PDB entry 9N5E | X-ray diffraction, 3.75 A resolution | chains A and B of the 13 polymer chains in the assembly

[Chain A]
Molecule: DNA-directed RNA polymerase II subunit RPB1
Organism: Saccharomyces cerevisiae S288C
Notes: EC 2.7.7.6
Reference sequence: P04050 (RPB1_YEAST); residue numbers follow UniProt; this construct covers 1-1733
Chain sequence (1733 residues; each row starts with the number of its first residue):
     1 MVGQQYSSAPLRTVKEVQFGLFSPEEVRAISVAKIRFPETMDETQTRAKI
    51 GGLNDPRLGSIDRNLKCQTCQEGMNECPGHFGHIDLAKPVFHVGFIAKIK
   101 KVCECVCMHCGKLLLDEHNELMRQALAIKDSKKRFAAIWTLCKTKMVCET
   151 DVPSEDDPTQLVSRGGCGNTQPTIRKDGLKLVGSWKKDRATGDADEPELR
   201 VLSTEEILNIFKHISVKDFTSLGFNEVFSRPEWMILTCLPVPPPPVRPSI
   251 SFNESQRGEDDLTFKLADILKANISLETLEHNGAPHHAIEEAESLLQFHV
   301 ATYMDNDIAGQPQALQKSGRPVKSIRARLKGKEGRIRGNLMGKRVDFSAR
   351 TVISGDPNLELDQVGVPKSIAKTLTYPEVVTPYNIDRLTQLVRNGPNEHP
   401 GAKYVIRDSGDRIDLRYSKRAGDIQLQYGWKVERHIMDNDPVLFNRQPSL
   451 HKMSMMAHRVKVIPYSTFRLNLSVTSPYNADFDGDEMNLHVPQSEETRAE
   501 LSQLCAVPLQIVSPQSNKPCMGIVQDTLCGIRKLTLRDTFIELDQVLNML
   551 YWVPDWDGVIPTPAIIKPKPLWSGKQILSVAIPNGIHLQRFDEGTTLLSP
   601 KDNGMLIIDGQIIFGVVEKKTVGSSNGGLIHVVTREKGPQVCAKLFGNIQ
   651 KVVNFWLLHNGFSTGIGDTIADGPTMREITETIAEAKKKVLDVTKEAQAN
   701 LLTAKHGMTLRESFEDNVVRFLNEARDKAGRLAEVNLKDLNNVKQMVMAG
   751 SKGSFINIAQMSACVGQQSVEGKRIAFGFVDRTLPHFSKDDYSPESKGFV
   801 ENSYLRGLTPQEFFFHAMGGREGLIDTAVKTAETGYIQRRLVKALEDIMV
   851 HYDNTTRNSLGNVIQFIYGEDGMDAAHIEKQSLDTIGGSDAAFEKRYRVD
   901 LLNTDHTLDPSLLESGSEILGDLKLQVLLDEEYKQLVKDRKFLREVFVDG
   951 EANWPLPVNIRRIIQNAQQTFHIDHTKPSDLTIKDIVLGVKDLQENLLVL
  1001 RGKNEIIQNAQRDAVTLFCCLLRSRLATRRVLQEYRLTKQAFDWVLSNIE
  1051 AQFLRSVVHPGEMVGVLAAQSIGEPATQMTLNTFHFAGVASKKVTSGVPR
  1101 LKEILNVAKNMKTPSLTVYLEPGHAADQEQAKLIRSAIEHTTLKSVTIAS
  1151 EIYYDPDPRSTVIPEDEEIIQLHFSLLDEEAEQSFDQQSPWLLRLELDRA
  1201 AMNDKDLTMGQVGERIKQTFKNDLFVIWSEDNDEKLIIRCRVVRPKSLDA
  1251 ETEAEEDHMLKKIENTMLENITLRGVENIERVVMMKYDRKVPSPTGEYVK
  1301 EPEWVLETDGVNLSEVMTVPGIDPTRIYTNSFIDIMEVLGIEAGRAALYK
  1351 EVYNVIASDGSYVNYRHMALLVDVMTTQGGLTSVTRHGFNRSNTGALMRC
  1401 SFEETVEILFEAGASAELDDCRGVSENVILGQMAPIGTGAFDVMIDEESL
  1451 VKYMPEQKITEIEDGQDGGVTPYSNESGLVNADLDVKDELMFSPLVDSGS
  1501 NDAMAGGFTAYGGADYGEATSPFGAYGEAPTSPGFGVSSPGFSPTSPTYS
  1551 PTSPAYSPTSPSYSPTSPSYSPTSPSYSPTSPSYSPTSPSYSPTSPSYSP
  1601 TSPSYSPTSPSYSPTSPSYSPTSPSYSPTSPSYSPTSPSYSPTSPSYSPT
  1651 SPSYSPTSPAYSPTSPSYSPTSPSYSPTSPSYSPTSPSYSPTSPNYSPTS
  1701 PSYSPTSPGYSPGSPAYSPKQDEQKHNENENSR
Unresolved in the structure: 1-2, 154-160, 187-198, 250-256, 1082-1091, 1177-1186, 1244-1256, 1447-1733
Ion coordination: Zn2+ site 1: Cys67, Cys70, Cys77, His80; Zn2+ site 2 near Cys110 (its only coordinating residue here); Mg2+: Asp483, Asp485 (shared with 1 residue of chain R)
Residues lining bound ligands: AMP-CPP (APC; diphosphomethylphosphonic acid adenosyl ester): Arg446, Pro448, Asn479, Lys752
Curated features (UniProtKB/Swiss-Prot):
  - region: Pro248 to Asp260 (Lid loop), Asn306 to Lys323 (Rudder loop), Pro810 to Glu822 (Bridging helix)
  - binding site (Zn(2+)): Cys67, Cys70, Cys77, His80, Cys107, Cys110, Cys148, Cys167
  - binding site (Mg(2+)): Asp481, Asp483, Asp485
  - modified residue: Thr1471 (Phosphothreonine)
  - cross-link (Glycyl lysine isopeptide (Lys-Gly)): Lys695 (interchain with G-Cter in ubiquitin), Lys1246 (interchain with G-Cter in ubiquitin), Lys1350 (interchain with G-Cter in ubiquitin)
  - natural variant: Ser1653 to Pro1659 (deletion: In strain: A364A)
  - mutagenesis: Lys1246 (K1246R: Impairs ubiquitination during transcription stress)

[Chain B]
Molecule: DNA-directed RNA polymerase II subunit RPB2
Organism: Saccharomyces cerevisiae S288C
Notes: EC 2.7.7.6
Reference sequence: P08518 (RPB2_YEAST); residues 1-1224 here = UniProt positions 1-1224
Chain sequence (1224 residues; row label = number of the first residue in the row):
     1 MSDLANSEKYYDEDPYGFEDESAPITAEDSWAVISAFFREKGLVSQQLDS
    51 FNQFVDYTLQDIICEDSTLILEQLAQHTTESDNISRKYEISFGKIYVTKP
   101 MVNESDGVTHALYPQEARLRNLTYSSGLFVDVKKRTYEAIDVPGRELKYE
   151 LIAEESEDDSESGKVFIGRLPIMLRSKNCYLSEATESDLYKLKECPFDMG
   201 GYFIINGSEKVLIAQERSAGNIVQVFKKAAPSPISHVAEIRSALEKGSRF
   251 ISTLQVKLYGREGSSARTIKATLPYIKQDIPIVIIFRALGIIPDGEILEH
   301 ICYDVNDWQMLEMLKPCVEDGFVIQDRETALDFIGRRGTALGIKKEKRIQ
   351 YAKDILQKEFLPHITQLEGFESRKAFFLGYMINRLLLCALDRKDQDDRDH
   401 FGKKRLDLAGPLLAQLFKTLFKKLTKDIFRYMQRTVEEAHDFNMKLAINA
   451 KTITSGLKYALATGNWGEQKKAMSSRAGVSQVLNRYTYSSTLSHLRRTNT
   501 PIGRDGKLAKPRQLHNTHWGLVCPAETPEGQACGLVKNLSLMSCISVGTD
   551 PMPIITFLSEWGMEPLEDYVPHQSPDATRVFVNGVWHGVHRNPARLMETL
   601 RTLRRKGDINPEVSMIRDIREKELKIFTDAGRVYRPLFIVEDDESLGHKE
   651 LKVRKGHIAKLMATEYQDIEGGFEDVEEYTWSSLLNEGLVEYIDAEEEES
   701 ILIAMQPEDLEPAEANEENDLDVDPAKRIRVSHHATTFTHCEIHPSMILG
   751 VAASIIPFPDHNQSPRNTYQSAMGKQAMGVFLTNYNVRMDTMANILYYPQ
   801 KPLGTTRAMEYLKFRELPAGQNAIVAIACYSGYNQEDSMIMNQSSIDRGL
   851 FRSLFFRSYMDQEKKYGMSITETFEKPQRTNTLRMKHGTYDKLDDDGLIA
   901 PGVRVSGEDVIIGKTTPISPDEEELGQRTAYHSKRDASTPLRSTENGIVD
   951 QVLVTTNQDGLKFVKVRVRTTKIPQIGDKFASRHGQKGTIGITYRREDMP
  1001 FTAEGIVPDLIINPHAIPSRMTVAHLIECLLSKVAALSGNEGDASPFTDI
  1051 TVEGISKLLREHGYQSRGFEVMYNGHTGKKLMAQIFFGPTYYQRLRHMVD
  1101 DKIHARARGPMQVLTRQPVEGRSRDGGLRFGEMERDCMIAHGAASFLKER
  1151 LMEASDAFRVHICGICGLMTVIAKLNHNQFECKGCDNKIDIYQIHIPYAA
  1201 KLLFQELMAMNITPRLYTDRSRDF
Unresolved in the structure: 1-19, 74-85, 139-161, 338-344, 439-445, 503-508, 644-646, 669-675, 715-720, 920-929, 1222-1224
Ion coordination: Zn2+: Cys1163, Cys1166, Cys1182, Cys1185
Residues lining bound ligands: AMP-CPP (APC; diphosphomethylphosphonic acid adenosyl ester): Arg766, Ser1019, Arg1020

[Chain A / chain B interface]
Contacting residue pairs (372):
  Gln4(A) - Phe1158(B)
  Gln4(A) - Arg1159(B)
  Gln5(A) - Arg1159(B)  hydrogen bond (backbone-side chain)
  Gln5(A) - Leu1175(B)
  Ser7(A) - His1161(B)  hydrogen bond
  Ser7(A) - Leu1175(B)
  Ser7(A) - Phe1180(B)
  Ser7(A) - Gln1193(B)  hydrogen bond
  Ser8(A) - Asn1178(B)  hydrogen bond
  Ser8(A) - Phe1180(B)
  Ser8(A) - Gln1193(B)
  Ala9(A) - Ile1191(B)  hydrophobic
  Ala9(A) - Gln1193(B)  hydrogen bond (backbone-side chain)
  Pro10(A) - Ile1191(B)
  Pro10(A) - Tyr1192(B)
  Pro10(A) - Gln1193(B)  hydrogen bond (backbone-backbone)
  Leu11(A) - Gln1193(B)
  Leu11(A) - His1195(B)
  Arg12(A) - Tyr1192(B)
  Arg12(A) - Gln1193(B)  hydrogen bond (backbone-backbone)
  Arg12(A) - Ile1194(B)
  Val14(A) - Leu1216(B)  hydrophobic
  Lys15(A) - Tyr1217(B)  hydrogen bond (side chain-backbone)
  Lys15(A) - Thr1218(B)  hydrogen bond (side chain-backbone)
  Lys15(A) - Arg1220(B)  hydrogen bond (backbone-side chain)
  Glu16(A) - Leu1216(B)
  Glu16(A) - Tyr1217(B)
  Val17(A) - Arg1215(B)
  Val17(A) - Leu1216(B)  hydrophobic
  Gln18(A) - Thr1213(B)
  Gln18(A) - Pro1214(B)
  Gln18(A) - Arg1215(B)  hydrogen bond (backbone-backbone)
  Phe19(A) - Thr1213(B)
  Gly20(A) - Ile1212(B)
  Gly20(A) - Thr1213(B)  hydrogen bond (backbone-side chain)
  Leu21(A) - Asn1211(B)
  Leu21(A) - Ile1212(B)  hydrophobic
  Phe22(A) - Leu1168(B)  hydrophobic
  Phe22(A) - Met1208(B)
  Phe22(A) - Asn1211(B)  hydrogen bond (backbone-side chain)
  Phe22(A) - Thr1213(B)
  Ala29(A) - Lys1183(B)
  Ile30(A) - Thr1170(B)
  Ile30(A) - Lys1183(B)
  Ser31(A) - Lys1183(B)  hydrogen bond (backbone-side chain)
  Val32(A) - Lys1183(B)
  Cys70(A) - Lys1174(B)  hydrogen bond (backbone-side chain)
  Gln71(A) - Lys1174(B)  hydrogen bond (backbone-side chain)
  Gln71(A) - His1177(B)
  Glu72(A) - Lys1174(B)  salt bridge
  Met74(A) - Arg1116(B)
  Asn75(A) - Phe1158(B)
  Glu76(A) - Phe1158(B)
  Glu76(A) - Arg1159(B)  salt bridge
  Pro78(A) - Lys1201(B)  hydrogen bond (backbone-side chain)
  Pro78(A) - Gln1205(B)  hydrogen bond (backbone-side chain)
  His80(A) - Ile1172(B)
  Phe81(A) - Gln1205(B)
  Phe81(A) - Met1208(B)  hydrophobic
  Phe81(A) - Ala1209(B)
  His92(A) - Met1210(B)
  Phe228(A) - Arg1215(B)
  Trp233(A) - Asn1211(B)  hydrogen bond (backbone-side chain)
  Leu239(A) - Ala1209(B)
  Pro240(A) - Met1208(B)
  Pro243(A) - Gln1205(B)
  Pro245(A) - Tyr1198(B)
  Val246(A) - Leu1114(B)
  Val246(A) - Leu1202(B)  hydrophobic
  Val246(A) - Gln1205(B)
  Pro248(A) - Leu1114(B)
  Tyr303(A) - Ala1209(B)
  Met304(A) - Met1210(B)
  Ile325(A) - Met1210(B)  hydrophobic
  Arg328(A) - Glu1206(B)
  Leu329(A) - Leu1203(B)  hydrophobic
  Leu329(A) - Met1210(B)  hydrophobic
  Arg335(A) - Ala1199(B)  hydrogen bond (side chain-backbone)
  Arg335(A) - Leu1202(B)
  Arg335(A) - Leu1203(B)
  Arg335(A) - Glu1206(B)  salt bridge
  Ile336(A) - Leu1203(B)  hydrophobic
  Arg337(A) - Arg1129(B)
  Arg337(A) - Glu1132(B)
  Gly338(A) - Arg1129(B)  hydrogen bond (backbone-side chain)
  Asn339(A) - Thr1115(B)
  Asn339(A) - Gln1117(B)  hydrogen bond (backbone-side chain)
  Leu340(A) - Ala1199(B)  hydrophobic
  Met341(A) - Phe1130(B)
  Met341(A) - Glu1132(B)
  Met341(A) - Arg1135(B)
  Gly342(A) - Arg1129(B)  hydrogen bond (backbone-side chain)
  Gly342(A) - Phe1130(B)
  Lys343(A) - Gln1117(B)
  Lys343(A) - Phe1130(B)  hydrogen bond (backbone-backbone)
  Lys343(A) - Leu1151(B)  hydrogen bond (side chain-backbone)
  Lys343(A) - Asp1156(B)  salt bridge
  Lys343(A) - Pro1197(B)
  Arg344(A) - Gln1117(B)  hydrogen bond (backbone-side chain)
  Arg344(A) - Pro1118(B)
  Arg344(A) - Val1119(B)  hydrogen bond (side chain-backbone)
  Arg344(A) - Glu1120(B)
  Arg344(A) - Gly1121(B)
  Arg344(A) - Gly1127(B)  hydrogen bond (side chain-backbone)
  Arg344(A) - Leu1128(B)
  Arg344(A) - Arg1129(B)
  Arg344(A) - Ser1155(B)  hydrogen bond (backbone-side chain)
  Val345(A) - Gly1127(B)
  Val345(A) - Leu1128(B)  hydrogen bond (backbone-backbone)
  Val345(A) - Phe1130(B)  hydrophobic
  Val345(A) - Arg1150(B)
  Val345(A) - Ser1155(B)
  Asp346(A) - Arg1106(B)  salt bridge
  Asp346(A) - Ala1107(B)
  Asp346(A) - Arg1108(B)
  Asp346(A) - Gly1109(B)  hydrogen bond (side chain-backbone)
  Asp346(A) - Met1111(B)
  Asp346(A) - Arg1150(B)
  Asp346(A) - Ala1154(B)
  Asp346(A) - Ser1155(B)
  Phe347(A) - Arg1106(B)  hydrogen bond (backbone-backbone)
  Phe347(A) - Arg1108(B)
  Phe347(A) - Arg1150(B)
  Ser348(A) - Ala1105(B)
  Ser348(A) - Arg1106(B)  hydrogen bond (backbone-backbone)
  Ser348(A) - Gly1127(B)
  Ser348(A) - Leu1128(B)  hydrogen bond (side chain-backbone)
  Ala349(A) - His1104(B)
  Ala349(A) - Leu1128(B)
  Arg350(A) - His1104(B)  hydrogen bond (backbone-backbone)
  Arg350(A) - Leu1128(B)
  Thr351(A) - Ile1103(B)
  Val352(A) - Val1099(B)  hydrophobic
  Ser354(A) - Thr989(B)  hydrogen bond
  Ser354(A) - Gly991(B)
  Gly355(A) - Tyr833(B)
  Asp356(A) - Tyr833(B)  hydrogen bond
  Pro357(A) - Ser831(B)
  Pro357(A) - Gly832(B)
  Pro357(A) - Tyr833(B)
  Ile370(A) - Ile1103(B)  hydrophobic
  Ile370(A) - His1104(B)
  Ile370(A) - Ala1105(B)  hydrophobic
  Thr373(A) - Ala1105(B)
  Thr373(A) - Arg1106(B)
  Thr373(A) - Ala1107(B)
  Tyr404(A) - Arg1108(B)
  Arg412(A) - Arg1108(B)
  Glu433(A) - Arg1108(B)  salt bridge
  Asn445(A) - Glu1134(B)  hydrogen bond
  Gln447(A) - Glu1134(B)
  Ser449(A) - Met1133(B)
  Ser449(A) - Glu1134(B)  hydrogen bond
  Ser449(A) - Cys1137(B)  hydrogen bond (backbone-side chain)
  His451(A) - Cys1137(B)  hydrogen bond (backbone-side chain)
  Lys452(A) - Cys1137(B)  hydrogen bond (side chain-backbone)
  Lys452(A) - Ala1140(B)
  Lys452(A) - His1141(B)  hydrogen bond (backbone-side chain)
  Met455(A) - Phe1130(B)  hydrophobic
  Met455(A) - Glu1134(B)
  Met455(A) - Cys1137(B)  hydrophobic
  Met455(A) - Met1138(B)  hydrophobic
  Met455(A) - His1141(B)  hydrogen bond (backbone-side chain)
  Tyr465(A) - Ile976(B)  hydrophobic
  Ser466(A) - Gln975(B)  hydrogen bond
  Ser466(A) - Val1099(B)
  Ser466(A) - Asp1100(B)  hydrogen bond
  Thr467(A) - Ile976(B)
  Thr467(A) - Gly977(B)
  Arg469(A) - Tyr833(B)
  Arg469(A) - Ile976(B)
  Arg469(A) - Gly991(B)  hydrogen bond (side chain-backbone)
  Leu472(A) - Gly832(B)
  Leu472(A) - Gln835(B)
  Leu472(A) - Glu836(B)
  Thr475(A) - Glu836(B)  hydrogen bond
  Ala480(A) - Glu836(B)
  Asp481(A) - Glu836(B)
  Asp481(A) - Asp837(B)
  Phe482(A) - Gln835(B)
  Phe482(A) - Glu836(B)  hydrogen bond (backbone-backbone)
  Phe482(A) - Asp837(B)
  Phe482(A) - Ser838(B)
  Phe482(A) - Thr989(B)
  Asp483(A) - Lys979(B)
  Gly484(A) - Thr989(B)
  Glu486(A) - Lys1102(B)
  Asn488(A) - Leu1128(B)
  His490(A) - Arg1150(B)
  Val491(A) - Arg1150(B)  hydrogen bond (backbone-side chain)
  Pro492(A) - Glu1149(B)
  Pro492(A) - Arg1150(B)
  Gln493(A) - Glu1149(B)  hydrogen bond (backbone-side chain)
  Ser494(A) - Glu1149(B)  hydrogen bond (backbone-side chain)
  Thr497(A) - Phe1146(B)
  Thr497(A) - Glu1149(B)  hydrogen bond
  Glu500(A) - Ala1143(B)
  Glu500(A) - Ala1144(B)
  Glu500(A) - Ser1145(B)  hydrogen bond
  Glu500(A) - Phe1146(B)  hydrogen bond (side chain-backbone)
  Leu501(A) - Phe1146(B)  hydrophobic
  Cys505(A) - Met1138(B)  hydrophobic
  Gln510(A) - His1141(B)
  Gln525(A) - Gln835(B)
  Gln525(A) - Glu836(B)  hydrogen bond
  Gln525(A) - His1015(B)  hydrogen bond (backbone-side chain)
  Asp526(A) - Cys829(B)  hydrogen bond
  Asp526(A) - Gln835(B)  hydrogen bond
  Asp526(A) - Asn1013(B)  hydrogen bond
  Asp526(A) - His1015(B)  hydrogen bond (backbone-side chain)
  Cys529(A) - His1015(B)
  Asn654(A) - Ser831(B)
  Asn654(A) - Gln835(B)
  Leu657(A) - Cys829(B)  hydrophobic
  Leu658(A) - Tyr830(B)  hydrophobic
  Leu658(A) - Asn1074(B)
  Leu658(A) - Leu1081(B)
  His659(A) - Asn1074(B)
  His659(A) - Thr1077(B)
  His659(A) - Leu1081(B)
  Asn660(A) - Leu1081(B)
  Asn660(A) - Met1082(B)  hydrogen bond (backbone-backbone)
  Asn660(A) - Ala1083(B)  hydrogen bond (backbone-backbone)
  Gly661(A) - Ala1083(B)
  Phe662(A) - Ile827(B)
  Phe662(A) - Ala828(B)
  Phe662(A) - Cys829(B)  hydrogen bond (backbone-backbone)
  Ser663(A) - Ile827(B)  hydrogen bond (side chain-backbone)
  Ser663(A) - Ala828(B)
  Ser663(A) - Gln1084(B)
  Ser663(A) - Ile1085(B)
  Ser663(A) - Phe1086(B)
  Thr664(A) - Ile827(B)
  Thr664(A) - Pro1014(B)  hydrogen bond (side chain-backbone)
  Thr664(A) - Phe1086(B)
  Gly665(A) - Leu1026(B)
  Gly665(A) - Phe1069(B)
  Ile666(A) - Val1023(B)  hydrophobic
  Ile666(A) - Leu1026(B)  hydrophobic
  Ile666(A) - Ile1027(B)  hydrophobic
  Ile666(A) - Arg1067(B)
  Ile666(A) - Phe1069(B)
  Ile666(A) - Phe1086(B)  hydrophobic
  Gly667(A) - Arg1067(B)
  Gly667(A) - Phe1069(B)
  Ile670(A) - Val1052(B)  hydrophobic
  Ile670(A) - Arg1067(B)
  Met746(A) - His1015(B)  hydrogen bond
  Met746(A) - Pro1018(B)  hydrophobic
  Ser751(A) - His1015(B)  hydrogen bond
  Lys752(A) - His1015(B)
  Lys752(A) - Ser1019(B)
  Asn757(A) - Pro1018(B)
  Asn757(A) - Met1021(B)
  Gln760(A) - Met1021(B)
  Met761(A) - Met1021(B)  hydrophobic
  Glu771(A) - Lys510(B)
  Glu771(A) - Gln513(B)
  Ala776(A) - Asn516(B)  hydrogen bond (backbone-side chain)
  Gly778(A) - His515(B)
  Gly778(A) - Asn516(B)  hydrogen bond (backbone-side chain)
  Phe779(A) - Asn516(B)
  Phe779(A) - Thr517(B)
  Phe779(A) - Glu699(B)
  Val780(A) - Glu699(B)  hydrogen bond (backbone-side chain)
  Arg782(A) - Glu698(B)
  Arg782(A) - Glu699(B)  hydrogen bond (side chain-backbone)
  Thr783(A) - Asn516(B)  hydrogen bond (backbone-side chain)
  Pro785(A) - Glu698(B)
  Pro785(A) - Ile701(B)
  Pro785(A) - Leu702(B)
  Pro785(A) - Ile703(B)
  His786(A) - Trp519(B)  hydrogen bond
  His786(A) - Leu702(B)
  His786(A) - Ile703(B)
  His786(A) - Met705(B)  hydrogen bond
  His786(A) - Glu742(B)  salt bridge
  Phe787(A) - Leu702(B)
  Lys789(A) - Arg620(B)
  Lys789(A) - Glu699(B)
  Glu795(A) - Val731(B)
  Glu801(A) - Ile729(B)
  Asn802(A) - Arg728(B)
  Asn802(A) - Ile729(B)  hydrogen bond (side chain-backbone)
  Tyr804(A) - His761(B)
  Tyr804(A) - Gln763(B)
  Tyr804(A) - Met1021(B)  hydrophobic
  Tyr804(A) - Val1023(B)  hydrophobic
  Leu805(A) - His761(B)
  Leu805(A) - Val1023(B)  hydrophobic
  Arg806(A) - Pro725(B)  hydrogen bond (side chain-backbone)
  Arg806(A) - Lys727(B)  hydrogen bond (side chain-backbone)
  Arg806(A) - Arg728(B)
  Arg806(A) - Ile729(B)
  Arg806(A) - His761(B)
  Gly807(A) - Arg728(B)
  Gly807(A) - His761(B)
  Leu808(A) - Arg728(B)  hydrogen bond (backbone-side chain)
  Leu808(A) - Asp760(B)  hydrogen bond (backbone-backbone)
  Leu808(A) - Phe1047(B)
  Thr809(A) - Ile729(B)
  Thr809(A) - Arg730(B)
  Thr809(A) - Phe1047(B)
  Pro810(A) - Trp519(B)
  Pro810(A) - Met705(B)  hydrophobic
  Pro810(A) - Arg730(B)
  Pro810(A) - Pro745(B)  hydrophobic
  Pro810(A) - Phe1047(B)  hydrophobic
  Gln811(A) - Met705(B)
  Phe813(A) - Pro759(B)
  Phe813(A) - Asp760(B)
  Phe813(A) - Asn767(B)
  Phe813(A) - Phe1047(B)  hydrophobic
  Phe814(A) - Leu514(B)  hydrophobic
  Phe814(A) - His515(B)
  Phe814(A) - Trp519(B)  hydrophobic
  Phe814(A) - Ile748(B)  hydrophobic
  His816(A) - Ser764(B)  hydrogen bond (backbone-side chain)
  Ala817(A) - Pro524(B)  hydrophobic
  Ala817(A) - Ser764(B)
  Met818(A) - Leu514(B)
  Met818(A) - Asn516(B)
  Gly820(A) - Pro765(B)
  Arg821(A) - Arg512(B)  hydrogen bond (side chain-backbone)
  Arg821(A) - Leu514(B)
  Arg821(A) - Cys523(B)
  Arg821(A) - Pro524(B)  hydrogen bond (side chain-backbone)
  Arg821(A) - Thr527(B)
  Arg821(A) - Gly534(B)
  Leu824(A) - Cys533(B)  hydrophobic
  Leu824(A) - Thr768(B)
  Ile825(A) - Arg512(B)
  Ile825(A) - Cys533(B)  hydrophobic
  Gln838(A) - Met1133(B)
  Arg839(A) - Glu1132(B)  salt bridge
  Val842(A) - Asp1136(B)
  Lys843(A) - Glu1132(B)  salt bridge
  Lys843(A) - Arg1135(B)
  Glu846(A) - Arg1135(B)  salt bridge
  Met1063(A) - Ile1139(B)
  Met1063(A) - Ala1140(B)  hydrophobic
  Val1066(A) - Asp1136(B)
  Val1066(A) - Ile1139(B)  hydrophobic
  Val1066(A) - Ala1140(B)  hydrophobic
  Leu1067(A) - Ala1140(B)
  Gln1070(A) - Asp1136(B)
  Gln1070(A) - Cys1137(B)  hydrogen bond
  Lys1144(A) - Glu262(B)
  Asn1265(A) - Ser265(B)
  Phe1410(A) - Met1210(B)  hydrophobic
  Gly1413(A) - Ile1212(B)
  Asp1420(A) - Arg1220(B)  hydrogen bond (backbone-side chain)
  Arg1422(A) - Arg1220(B)
  Val1424(A) - Ile1139(B)  hydrophobic
  Ser1425(A) - Arg1135(B)  hydrogen bond
  Val1428(A) - Arg1135(B)
  Val1428(A) - Leu1151(B)  hydrophobic
  Ile1429(A) - Pro1197(B)
  Ile1429(A) - Ala1200(B)
  Leu1430(A) - Pro1197(B)
  Gly1431(A) - Lys1148(B)
  Gly1431(A) - Met1152(B)
  Gly1431(A) - Pro1197(B)
  Met1433(A) - Ala1144(B)  hydrophobic
  Met1433(A) - Ser1145(B)  hydrogen bond
  Met1433(A) - Lys1148(B)
  Ala1434(A) - Ala1144(B)
  Ile1436(A) - Ile1139(B)
  Ile1436(A) - Gly1142(B)
  Ile1436(A) - Ala1144(B)
  Thr1438(A) - Gly1142(B)  hydrogen bond (side chain-backbone)
  Gly1439(A) - Ala1144(B)
Interface residues without a listed pair, chain A (207 interface residues in all): Tyr6, Val27, Thr69, Phe95, Pro242, Arg326, Ile353, Asn358, Leu374, Thr375, Leu443, Glu496, Leu504, Val524, Thr527, Asp668, Thr669, Val743, Gly753, Ile775, Asp781, Leu784, Ser788, Ala828, Gly835, Leu1409, Gln1432, Gly1437
Interface residues without a listed pair, chain B (188 interface residues in all): Gly263, His400, His518, Gly530, Arg635, Ala695, Ala704, Ala726, Leu749, Asn762, Tyr769, Lys987, Gly988, Ile992, Thr993, Ile1017, Leu1030, His1076, Lys1080, Gly1131, Ala1157, Cys1166, Asn1176, Ile1196, Phe1204, Leu1207, Asp1219

[In short]
207 residues of chain A face 188 of chain B across their interface; the contacts include 88 hydrogen bonds and
10 salt bridges. Among the polar pairs are Glu72(A)-Lys1174(B), Glu76(A)-Arg1159(B) and Arg335(A)-Glu1206(B).
AMP-CPP is bound between chain A and chain B.
Chain A is DNA-directed RNA polymerase II subunit RPB1 and chain B is DNA-directed RNA polymerase II subunit
RPB2, both from Saccharomyces cerevisiae S288C; the structure, RNA polymerase II elongation complex with
8-oxoG at +1 site, AMPCPP in E-site, was determined by X-ray diffraction, deposited together with 9N5B, 9N5C,
9N5D, 9N5F and 9N5G.
